Entry 1X2T (X-ray diffraction, 1.72 A resolution); this record covers chains A and B.

# Chain A
Molecule: Coagulation factor IX/X-binding protein A chain
From: Trimeresurus flavoviridis
Reference sequence: Q7LZ71 (Q7LZ71_TRIFL); numbering as in UniProt (aligned over 1-129)
Chain sequence (129 residues; each row starts with the number of its first residue):
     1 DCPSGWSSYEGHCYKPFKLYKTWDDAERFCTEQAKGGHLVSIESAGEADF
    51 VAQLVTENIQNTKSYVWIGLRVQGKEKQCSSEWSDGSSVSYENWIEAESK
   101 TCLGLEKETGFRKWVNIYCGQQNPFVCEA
Disulfides: C2-C13, C30-C127, C102-C119
Bound ions: Ca2+: S41, E43, E47, E128
UniProt features mapped onto this chain:
  - binding site (Ca(2+)): S41, E43, E47, E128

# Chain B
Molecule: Coagulation factor IX/factor X-binding protein B chain
From: Trimeresurus flavoviridis
Reference sequence: P23807 (IXB_TRIFL); residues 1-123 here correspond to UniProt positions 24-146 (UniProt number = residue number + 23)
Chain sequence (123 residues; each row starts with the number of its first residue):
     1 DCPSDWSSYEGHCYKPFSEPKNWADAENFCTQQHAGGHLVSFQSSEEADF
    51 VVKLAFQTFGHSIFWMGLSNVWNQCNWQWSNAAMLRYKAWAEESYCVYFK
   101 STNNKWRSRACRMMAQFVCEFQA
Disulfides: C2-C13, C30-C119, C96-C111
Bound ions: Ca2+: S41, Q43, E47, E120
UniProt features mapped onto this chain:
  - binding site (Ca(2+)): S41, Q43, E47, E120

# How chain A and chain B interact
Pairs across the interface (97):
  W23(A) - S80(B)
  E27(A) - S80(B)  hydrogen bond
  H38(A) - S80(B)  hydrogen bond (side chain-backbone)
  H38(A) - N81(B)
  L39(A) - S80(B)
  V40(A) - W79(B)
  S41(A) - W79(B)
  S41(A) - N81(B)  hydrogen bond
  I42(A) - W79(B)
  I42(A) - Y87(B)
  E43(A) - N81(B)
  E43(A) - A83(B)
  E43(A) - Y87(B)
  S44(A) - Y87(B)
  A45(A) - Y87(B)
  G69(A) - Q78(B)
  G69(A) - W79(B)
  G69(A) - S80(B)  hydrogen bond (backbone-backbone)
  L70(A) - W77(B)
  L70(A) - Q78(B)
  L70(A) - W79(B)
  L70(A) - L85(B)  hydrophobic
  L70(A) - W90(B)  hydrophobic
  R71(A) - N76(B)
  R71(A) - W77(B)
  R71(A) - Q78(B)  hydrogen bond (backbone-backbone)
  V72(A) - C75(B)  hydrophobic
  V72(A) - N76(B)
  V72(A) - W77(B)
  Q73(A) - N76(B)  hydrogen bond (backbone-backbone)
  Q73(A) - Q78(B)  hydrogen bond
  K77(A) - W72(B)  hydrogen bond (backbone-side chain)
  Q78(A) - V71(B)
  Q78(A) - W72(B)
  C79(A) - V71(B)  hydrogen bond (backbone-backbone)
  C79(A) - Q74(B)
  C79(A) - C75(B)  disulfide
  S80(A) - L68(B)
  S80(A) - S69(B)
  S80(A) - N70(B)
  S80(A) - V71(B)
  S80(A) - Q74(B)
  E82(A) - L68(B)
  W83(A) - V40(B)
  W83(A) - S41(B)
  W83(A) - F42(B)
  W83(A) - Q43(B)
  W83(A) - M66(B)  hydrophobic
  W83(A) - G67(B)
  W83(A) - L68(B)
  W83(A) - W106(B)  hydrophobic
  S84(A) - E27(B)  hydrogen bond
  S84(A) - H38(B)  hydrogen bond (backbone-side chain)
  S84(A) - L39(B)
  S84(A) - G67(B)  hydrogen bond (backbone-backbone)
  D85(A) - H38(B)
  D85(A) - S41(B)  hydrogen bond
  D85(A) - Q43(B)
  S87(A) - Q43(B)  hydrogen bond
  V89(A) - L68(B)  hydrophobic
  Y91(A) - F42(B)
  Y91(A) - Q43(B)
  Y91(A) - S44(B)
  Y91(A) - S45(B)
  Y91(A) - W106(B)
  E92(A) - W106(B)
  N93(A) - N104(B)  hydrogen bond
  N93(A) - K105(B)  hydrogen bond
  N93(A) - W106(B)  hydrogen bond (backbone-backbone)
  W94(A) - V97(B)  hydrophobic
  W94(A) - W106(B)
  I95(A) - K105(B)
  I95(A) - W106(B)  hydrogen bond (backbone-backbone)
  I95(A) - R107(B)
  E98(A) - W72(B)
  E98(A) - W106(B)
  E98(A) - R107(B)
  E98(A) - S108(B)  hydrogen bond (backbone-side chain)
  S99(A) - W72(B)
  K100(A) - W72(B)
  K100(A) - S108(B)  hydrogen bond
  T101(A) - W72(B)
  T101(A) - W77(B)
  L103(A) - W77(B)  hydrophobic
  L103(A) - W90(B)
  R112(A) - Y87(B)  hydrogen bond
  K113(A) - A89(B)
  W114(A) - W79(B)  hydrophobic
  W114(A) - Y87(B)
  W114(A) - K88(B)
  W114(A) - A89(B)  hydrogen bond (backbone-backbone)
  W114(A) - W90(B)  hydrophobic
  W114(A) - A91(B)  hydrogen bond (backbone-backbone)
  N116(A) - W72(B)
  N116(A) - W77(B)
  N116(A) - W90(B)  hydrogen bond
  N116(A) - Y95(B)
Interface residues without a listed pair, chain A (43 interface residues in all): A48, I68, C102, V115
Interface residues without a listed pair, chain B (39 interface residues in all): W23
Disulfides between the chains: C79(A)-C75(B)

# Summary
The interface between chain A and chain B involves 43 residues on one side and 39 on the other; the contacts
include 1 disulfide bond and 24 hydrogen bonds. Among the polar pairs are E27(A)-S80(B), H38(A)-S80(B) and
S41(A)-N81(B).
Chain A is Coagulation factor IX/X-binding protein A chain and chain B is Coagulation factor IX/factor
X-binding protein B chain, both from Trimeresurus flavoviridis; the structure, Crystal Structure of Habu IX-bp
at pH 6.5, was determined by X-ray diffraction together with 1X2W from the same study.
